PDB entry 8Q5U | X-ray diffraction, 3.00 A resolution | chains A and B of the 6 polymer chains in the assembly

# Chain A (and B)
Molecule: Uncharacterized protein DKFZp686C11235
From: Homo sapiens
Notes: chain B of this document is another copy of the same molecule, construct and numbering; everything in this record applies to it too
UniProtKB: Q6MZV7 (Q6MZV7_HUMAN); residues 221-447 here correspond to UniProt positions 247-473 (UniProt number = residue number + 26)
Sequence (227 residues; each row starts with the number of its first residue):
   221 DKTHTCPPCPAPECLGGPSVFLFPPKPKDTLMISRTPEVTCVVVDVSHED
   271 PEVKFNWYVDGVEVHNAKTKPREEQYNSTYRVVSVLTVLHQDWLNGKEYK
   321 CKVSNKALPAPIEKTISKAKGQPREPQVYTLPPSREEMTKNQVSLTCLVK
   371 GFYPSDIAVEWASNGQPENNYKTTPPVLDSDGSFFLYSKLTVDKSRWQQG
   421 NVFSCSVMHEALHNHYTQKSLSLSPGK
Not modelled in the structure: 221-236, 445-447 (chain B: 221-236, 296, 445-447)
Sequence notes: engineered mutation C234 (Leu260 in Q6MZV7), A382 (Glu408 in Q6MZV7)
Cystine bridges: C261-C321, C367-C425
Glycans and other covalent adducts: glycan linked to N297
Reported in the primary citation:
  - post-translational modification sites: N297

# Interface between chain A and chain B
Residue-residue contacts - 54 pairs, chain A then chain B:
  Q347(A) - K360(B)
  Y349(A) - S354(B)
  Y349(A) - E356(B)
  Y349(A) - E357(B)
  Y349(A) - K360(B)
  T350(A) - S354(B)  hydrogen bond (backbone-side chain)
  T350(A) - R355(B)  hydrogen bond (backbone-side chain)
  L351(A) - S354(B)
  L351(A) - T366(B)
  P352(A) - L351(B)
  P352(A) - R355(B)
  S354(A) - Y349(B)
  S354(A) - T350(B)
  S354(A) - L351(B)
  E356(A) - V348(B)
  E356(A) - Y349(B)
  E356(A) - K439(B)
  E357(A) - Y349(B)
  E357(A) - K370(B)
  K360(A) - Q347(B)
  S364(A) - L368(B)
  S364(A) - K370(B)
  T366(A) - L351(B)
  T366(A) - Y407(B)  hydrogen bond
  L368(A) - S364(B)
  L368(A) - K409(B)
  K370(A) - E357(B)  salt bridge
  K370(A) - S364(B)  hydrogen bond
  K370(A) - K409(B)
  N390(A) - S400(B)
  K392(A) - L398(B)
  K392(A) - D399(B)
  K392(A) - S400(B)
  K392(A) - F405(B)
  T394(A) - T394(B)
  T394(A) - V397(B)
  P395(A) - P395(B)  hydrophobic
  P395(A) - V397(B)
  V397(A) - T394(B)
  V397(A) - P395(B)
  L398(A) - K392(B)
  D399(A) - K409(B)  salt bridge
  S400(A) - N390(B)
  S400(A) - K392(B)
  F405(A) - K392(B)
  F405(A) - T394(B)
  F405(A) - K409(B)
  Y407(A) - T366(B)  hydrogen bond
  Y407(A) - Y407(B)  hydrophobic
  Y407(A) - K409(B)
  K409(A) - L368(B)
  K409(A) - D399(B)  salt bridge
  K409(A) - F405(B)
  K409(A) - Y407(B)
Also at the interface, not in a pair above, chain A (27 interface residues in all): P353, T393, S408
Also at the interface, not in a pair above, chain B (31 interface residues in all): P352, P353, T393, S408, T411

# In short
Chain A and chain B form an interface of 27 and 31 residues respectively, with 5 hydrogen bonds and 3 salt
bridges. Among the polar pairs are K370(A)-E357(B), D399(A)-K409(B) and T350(A)-S354(B). The paper reports a
modification site at N297(A).
Both chains are Uncharacterized protein DKFZp686C11235 (Homo sapiens). Entry 8Q5U (Endoglycosidase S2 in
complex with IgG1 Fc) was determined by X-ray diffraction.
